PDB entry 4DRX | X-ray diffraction, 2.22 A resolution | chains A and B of the 3 polymer chains in the assembly

Chain A:
Name: Tubulin alpha chain
From: Ovis aries
Reference sequence: D0VWZ0 (D0VWZ0_SHEEP); numbering as in UniProt (aligned over 1-437)
Amino-acid sequence (437 residues; each row starts with the number of its first residue):
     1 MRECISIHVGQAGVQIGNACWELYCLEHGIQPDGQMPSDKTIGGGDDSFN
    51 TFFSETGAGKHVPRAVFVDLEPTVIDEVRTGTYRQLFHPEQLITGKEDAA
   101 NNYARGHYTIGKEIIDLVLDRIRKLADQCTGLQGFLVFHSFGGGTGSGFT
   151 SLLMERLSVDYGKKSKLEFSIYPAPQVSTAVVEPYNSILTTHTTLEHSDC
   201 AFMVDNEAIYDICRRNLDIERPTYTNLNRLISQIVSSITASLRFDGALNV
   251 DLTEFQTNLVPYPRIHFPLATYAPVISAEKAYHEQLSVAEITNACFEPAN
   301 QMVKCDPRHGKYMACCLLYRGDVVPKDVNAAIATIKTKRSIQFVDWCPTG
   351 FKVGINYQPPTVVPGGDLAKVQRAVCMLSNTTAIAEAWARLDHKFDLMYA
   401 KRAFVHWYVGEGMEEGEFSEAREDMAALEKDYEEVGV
Not modelled in the structure: 1, 280-284
Small-molecule neighbours: GTP (guanosine-5'-triphosphate): G10, Q11, A12, Q15, I16, D69, D98, A99, A100, N101, S140, G142, G143, G144, T145, G146, I171, P173, V177, S178, T179, E183, N206, Y224, L227, N228, I231

Chain B:
Name: Tubulin beta chain
From: Ovis aries
Reference sequence: D0VWY9 (D0VWY9_SHEEP); the author numbering skips numbers that UniProt does not, so the offset changes along the chain: 1-42 = UniProt 1-42; 45-360 = UniProt 43-358; 369-441 = UniProt 359-431
Amino-acid sequence (431 residues; numbered 1 to 441; 10 numbers in that range are skipped by the numbering (no residue carries them; nothing is unmodelled there); the number before each row is that of its first residue):
     1 MREIVHIQAGQCGNQIGAKFWEVISDEHGIDPTGSYHGDSDL
    45 QLERINVYYNEATGNKYVPRAILVDLEPGTMDSVRSGPFGQIFRPDNFVF
    95 GQSGAGNNWAKGHYTEGAELVDSVLDVVRKESESCDCLQGFQLTHSLGGG
   145 TGSGMGTLLISKIREEYPDRIMNTFSVMPSPKVSDTVVEPYNATLSVHQL
   195 VENTDETYSIDNEALYDICFRTLKLTTPTYGDLNHLVSATMSGVTTCLRF
   245 PGQLNADLRKLAVNMVPFPRLHFFMPGFAPLTSRGSQQYRALTVPELTQQ
   295 MFDSKNMMAACDPRHGRYLTVAAIFRGRMSMKEVDEQMLNVQNKNSSYFV
   345 EWIPNNVKTAVCDIPP
   369 RGLKMSATFIGNSTAIQELFKRISEQFTAMFRRKAFLHWYTGEGMDEMEF
   419 TEAESNMNDLVSEYQQYQDATAD
Not modelled in the structure: 55-61
Small-molecule neighbours: GTP (guanosine-5'-triphosphate): G10, Q11, C12, Q15, I16, D69, G98, A99, G100, N101, N102, S140, G142, G143, G144, T145, G146, V171, P173, V177, S178, E183, N206, L209, Y224, L227, N228

Interface between chain A and chain B:
Residue-residue contacts (47):
  Q11(A) with Q247(B), hydrogen bond
  K96(A) with M1(B); D130(B), salt bridge
  E97(A) with C131(B); R164(B), salt bridge
  D98(A) with K254(B), salt bridge
  A100(A) with R253(B); K254(B); V257(B)
  N101(A) with K254(B)
  R105(A) with R253(B)
  P175(A) with N349(B)
  S178(A) with K352(B), hydrogen bond
  T179(A) with Q247(B); L248(B); N258(B), hydrogen bond (backbone-side chain)
  A180(A) with N258(B); K352(B)
  V181(A) with N258(B), hydrogen bond (backbone-side chain); I347(B), hydrophobic; N349(B); K352(B)
  E220(A) with K326(B)
  Y224(A) with Q247(B), hydrogen bond
  K394(A) with N349(B), hydrogen bond
  L397(A) with E345(B); W346(B); P348(B), hydrophobic
  M398(A) with W346(B); P348(B)
  K401(A) with F262(B); W346(B); T439(B), hydrogen bond (side chain-backbone); A440(B)
  R402(A) with F262(B)
  A403(A) with P261(B); F262(B), hydrophobic
  F404(A) with V257(B); N258(B); V260(B); P261(B), hydrogen bond (backbone-backbone)
  H406(A) with V260(B); P261(B), hydrogen bond (side chain-backbone); P263(B)
  W407(A) with A256(B); V257(B); V260(B), hydrogen bond (side chain-backbone)
Interface residues without a listed pair, chain A (26 interface residues in all): V182, Y210, R214
Interface residues without a listed pair, chain B (31 interface residues in all): L132, D199, D251, T314, D329, N350, A438

Overview:
Chain A and chain B form an interface of 26 and 31 residues respectively; the contacts include 10 hydrogen
bonds and 3 salt bridges. Polar pairs include K96(A)-D130(B), E97(A)-R164(B) and D98(A)-K254(B). Bound to
chain A: GTP. Ligands of chain B: GTP.
Chain A is Tubulin alpha chain and chain B is Tubulin beta chain, both from Ovis aries; the structure,
GTP-Tubulin in complex with a DARPIN, was determined by X-ray diffraction.
